Entry 6V8Z (electron microscopy, 2.90 A resolution); this record covers chains A and F of the 18 polymer chains in the assembly.

Chain A:
Name: Envelope glycoprotein gp120
From: Human immunodeficiency virus 1
Reference sequence: Q2N0S6 (Q2N0S6_9HIV1); the construct lacks a stretch of the UniProt sequence and is renumbered around it, so the offset changes along the chain: 32-134 = UniProt 31-133; 140-142 = UniProt 134-136; 149-151 = UniProt 137-139; 152-185 = UniProt 143-176; 5 more segments
Chain sequence (472 residues; row label = number of the first residue in the row; note: 26 numbers in that range are skipped by the numbering (no residue carries them; nothing is unmodelled there); a row labelled like 151A-151C holds insertion residues (151A, then the next letters in order)):
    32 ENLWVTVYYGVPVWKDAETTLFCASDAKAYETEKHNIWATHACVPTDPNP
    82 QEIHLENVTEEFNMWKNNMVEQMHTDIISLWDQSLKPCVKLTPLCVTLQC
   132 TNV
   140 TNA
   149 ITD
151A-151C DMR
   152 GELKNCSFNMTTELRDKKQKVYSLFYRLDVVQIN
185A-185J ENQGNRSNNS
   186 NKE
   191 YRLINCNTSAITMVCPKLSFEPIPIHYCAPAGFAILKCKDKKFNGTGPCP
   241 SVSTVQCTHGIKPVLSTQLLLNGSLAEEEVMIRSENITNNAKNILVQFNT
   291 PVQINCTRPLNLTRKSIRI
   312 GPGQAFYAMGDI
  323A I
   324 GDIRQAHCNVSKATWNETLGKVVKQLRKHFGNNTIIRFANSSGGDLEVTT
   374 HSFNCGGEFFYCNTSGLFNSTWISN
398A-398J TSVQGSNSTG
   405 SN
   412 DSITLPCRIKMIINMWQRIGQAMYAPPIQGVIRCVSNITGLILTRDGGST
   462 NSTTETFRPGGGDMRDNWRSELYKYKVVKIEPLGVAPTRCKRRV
Disordered / not traced: 151A-151C, 185A-185J, 398A-398J
Differences from the reference sequence: conflict Ile68 (Val67 in Q2N0S6), Ala142 (Asn136 in Q2N0S6), Met203 (Gln202 in Q2N0S6), Val204 (Ala203 in Q2N0S6), Leu208 (Val207 in Q2N0S6), Leu255 (Val254 in Q2N0S6), Leu300 (Asn299 in Q2N0S6), Leu302 (Asn301 in Q2N0S6), Met320 (Thr317 in Q2N0S6), Asn332 (Thr330 in Q2N0S6), Met422 (Gln419 in Q2N0S6), Cys501 (Ala498 in Q2N0S6)
Disulfides: Cys54-Cys74, Cys126-Cys196, Cys131-Cys157, Cys228-Cys239, Cys296-Cys331, Cys378-Cys445, Cys385-Cys418
Covalently attached groups: N-acetylglucosamine (NAG) linked to Asn88, Asn133, Asn156, Asn197, Asn234, Asn262, Asn276, Asn295, Asn301, Asn339, Asn355, Asn363, Asn386, Asn392, Asn448; glycan linked to Asn332
What the authors report for this chain:
  - conformationally variable residues (side-chain flip): His66, His72

Chain F:
Name: VRC03 Fab Light Chain
From: Homo sapiens
Reference sequence: Q6P5S8 (Q6P5S8_HUMAN); residues 108-213 here correspond to UniProt positions 130-235 (UniProt number = residue number + 22)
Chain sequence (208 residues; each row starts with the number of its first residue; note: 5 numbers in that range are skipped by the numbering (no residue carries them; nothing is unmodelled there)):
     1 EIVLTQSPGILSLSPGETATLFCKASQ
    29 GGNAMTWYQKRRGQVPRLLIYDTSRRASGVPDRFVGSGSGTDFFLTINKL
    79 DREDFAVYYCQQF
    96 EFFGLGSELEVHRTVAAPSVFIFPPSDEQLKSGTASVVCLLNNFYPREAK
   146 VQWKVDNALQSGNSQESVTEQDSKDSTYSLSSTLTLSKADYEKHKVYACE
   196 VTHQGLSSPVTKSFNRGE
Disulfides: Cys23-Cys88, Cys134-Cys194

Interface between chain A and chain F:
Residue-residue contacts - 8 pairs, chain A then chain F:
  Thr278(A) - Phe91(F)
  Asn279(A) - Phe91(F)
  Asn280(A) - Glu96(F)  hydrogen bond
  Gly458(A) - Glu96(F)
  Ser460(A) - Glu1(F)
  Ser460(A) - Phe97(F)
  Thr461(A) - Glu1(F)
  Asn462(A) - Glu1(F)
Interface residues without a listed pair, chain A (9 interface residues in all): Asn276, Gly459
Interface residues without a listed pair, chain F (5 interface residues in all): Asn31

Overview:
The interface between chain A and chain F involves 9 residues on one side and 5 on the other, with 1 hydrogen
bond. The hydrogen-bonded pair is Asn280(A)-Glu96(F). N-acetylglucosamine is covalently linked to Asn88(A),
Asn133(A), Asn156(A), Asn197(A), Asn234(A) and Asn262(A) and 9 more. The paper reports conformational
variability at His66(A) and His72(A).
Here chain A is Envelope glycoprotein gp120 (Human immunodeficiency virus 1) and chain F is VRC03 Fab Light
Chain (Homo sapiens). Entry 6V8Z (VRC03 and 10-1074 Bound BG505 F14 HIV-1 SOSIP Envelope Trimer Structure) was
determined by electron microscopy (same publication as 6V8X).
